5DX8 - chains A and B of the 4 polymer chains in the assembly; structure by X-ray diffraction, 1.94 A resolution.

# Chain A (and B)
Protein: Histone-arginine methyltransferase CARM1
From: Homo sapiens
Notes: EC 2.1.1.-, 2.1.1.125; fragment: catalytic domain; chain B of this document is another copy of the same molecule, construct and numbering; everything in this record applies to it too
UniProtKB: Q86X55 (CARM1_HUMAN); numbering as in UniProt (aligned over 134-479)
Chain sequence (349 residues; each row starts with the number of its first residue):
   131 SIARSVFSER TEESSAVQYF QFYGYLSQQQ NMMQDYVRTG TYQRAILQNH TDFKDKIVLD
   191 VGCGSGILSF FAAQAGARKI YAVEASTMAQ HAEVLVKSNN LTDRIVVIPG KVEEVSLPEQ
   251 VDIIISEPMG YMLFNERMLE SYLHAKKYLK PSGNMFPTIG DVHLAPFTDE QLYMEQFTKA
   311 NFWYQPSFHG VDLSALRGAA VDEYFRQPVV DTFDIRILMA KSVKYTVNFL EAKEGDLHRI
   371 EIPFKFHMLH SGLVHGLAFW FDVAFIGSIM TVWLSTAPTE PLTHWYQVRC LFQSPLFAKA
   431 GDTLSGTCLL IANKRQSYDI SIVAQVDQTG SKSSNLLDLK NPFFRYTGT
Not modelled in the structure: 131-133, 478-479
Construct notes: expression tag (131-133)
Ligand contacts: sinefungin (SFG): Phe137, Tyr149, Phe150, Tyr153, Gln159, Met162, Arg168, Asp190, Val191, Gly192, Cys193, Gly194, Ile197, Leu198, Val213, Glu214, Ala215, Ser216, Gly240, Lys241, Val242, Glu243, Glu257, Met268, Ser271
Curated features (UniProtKB/Swiss-Prot):
  - region: Arg346 to Leu379 (Required for nuclear translocation)
  - binding site (S-adenosyl-L-methionine): Gln159, Arg168, Gly192, Glu214, Glu243, Ser271
  - modified residue: Ser216 (Phosphoserine)
  - cross-link: Lys227 (Glycyl lysine isopeptide (Lys-Gly) (interchain with G-Cter in ubiquitin))
  - mutagenesis: Arg168 (R168A: Loss of protein methyltransferase activity without affecting ability to regulate replication fork progression), Lys227 (K227A: Loss of FBXO9-mediated ubiquitination and subsequent proteasomal degradation)

# How chain A and chain B interact
Pairs across the interface - 73 pairs, chain A then chain B:
  Ser144(A) with Ser144(B), hydrogen bond (side chain-backbone); Val147(B)
  Val147(A) with Ser144(B)
  Tyr155(A) with Glu333(B); Asn471(B), hydrogen bond
  Leu156(A) with Trp313(B); Ala329(B), hydrophobic; Ala330(B); Glu333(B), hydrogen bond (backbone-side chain)
  Ser157(A) with Glu333(B), hydrogen bond (backbone-side chain); Tyr334(B)
  Gln160(A) with Lys309(B), hydrogen bond (side chain-backbone); Phe312(B); Trp313(B), hydrogen bond; Tyr334(B), hydrogen bond
  Met163(A) with Trp313(B), hydrophobic; Phe318(B)
  Gln164(A) with Phe312(B)
  Tyr166(A) with His319(B)
  Thr169(A) with His319(B)
  Gly170(A) with His319(B)
  Gln173(A) with His319(B), hydrogen bond
  Ile197(A) with Phe318(B), hydrophobic; Val321(B), hydrophobic
  Phe200(A) with Val321(B), hydrophobic
  Phe201(A) with His319(B)
  Gln204(A) with His319(B), hydrogen bond (side chain-backbone); Val321(B)
  His221(A) with Leu326(B)
  Val224(A) with Ala325(B), hydrophobic; Leu326(B), hydrophobic
  Leu225(A) with Asp322(B); Leu323(B); Leu326(B), hydrophobic
  Ser228(A) with Ala325(B)
  Asn229(A) with Val321(B); Asp322(B), hydrogen bond (side chain-backbone)
  Lys309(A) with Gln160(B), hydrogen bond (backbone-side chain)
  Phe312(A) with Gln160(B); Met163(B), hydrophobic; Gln164(B)
  Trp313(A) with Leu156(B); Gln160(B), hydrogen bond; Met163(B), hydrophobic
  Phe318(A) with Met163(B)
  His319(A) with Tyr166(B); Thr169(B); Gln173(B), hydrogen bond; Phe201(B); Gln204(B), hydrogen bond (backbone-side chain)
  Val321(A) with Ile197(B), hydrophobic; Phe200(B), hydrophobic; Gln204(B); Asn229(B)
  Asp322(A) with Leu225(B); Asn229(B), hydrogen bond (backbone-side chain)
  Leu323(A) with Met163(B), hydrophobic; Leu225(B), hydrophobic
  Ala325(A) with Val224(B), hydrophobic; Ser228(B)
  Leu326(A) with Leu156(B), hydrophobic; His221(B); Leu225(B), hydrophobic
  Ala329(A) with Leu156(B)
  Ala330(A) with Leu156(B), hydrophobic
  Glu333(A) with Tyr155(B); Leu156(B), hydrogen bond (side chain-backbone); Ser157(B), hydrogen bond (side chain-backbone)
  Tyr334(A) with Ser157(B); Gln160(B), hydrogen bond
  Arg445(A) with Gln151(B)
  Asp468(A) with Tyr155(B)
  Asn471(A) with Tyr155(B)
Interface residues without a listed pair, chain A (40 interface residues in all): Gly154, Gly320
Interface residues without a listed pair, chain B (43 interface residues in all): Gln148, Gly154, Gln159, Gly170, Ser195, Gly320, Asp468

# Summary
40 residues of chain A face 43 of chain B across their interface; the contacts include 18 hydrogen bonds.
Polar contacts include Ser144(A)-Ser144(B), Tyr155(A)-Asn471(B) and Leu156(A)-Glu333(B). Ligands of chain A:
sinefungin. Curated annotation (UniProt) lists 6 S-adenosyl-L-methionine-binding residues and 2 mutagenesis
sites on chain A.
Chain A and chain B are both Histone-arginine methyltransferase CARM1 (Homo sapiens); the structure, Crystal
structure of CARM1, sinefungin, and methylated PABP1 peptide (R455), was determined by X-ray diffraction
together with 5DWQ, 5DX0, 5DX1, 5DXA and 5DXJ from the same study.
